4BMY - chains A and B; structure by X-ray diffraction, 1.65 A resolution.

[Chain A (and B)]
Protein: Mta/sah nucleosidase
Organism: Helicobacter pylori
Notes: EC 3.2.2.9; chain B of this document is another copy of the same molecule, construct and numbering; everything in this record applies to it too
UniProt: O24915 (MTNN_HELPY); residues 1-231 here = UniProt positions 1-231
Amino-acid sequence (251 residues; numbered -19 to 231; the number before each row is that of its first residue; numbers below 1 keep their minus sign (Met-19 is residue -19)):
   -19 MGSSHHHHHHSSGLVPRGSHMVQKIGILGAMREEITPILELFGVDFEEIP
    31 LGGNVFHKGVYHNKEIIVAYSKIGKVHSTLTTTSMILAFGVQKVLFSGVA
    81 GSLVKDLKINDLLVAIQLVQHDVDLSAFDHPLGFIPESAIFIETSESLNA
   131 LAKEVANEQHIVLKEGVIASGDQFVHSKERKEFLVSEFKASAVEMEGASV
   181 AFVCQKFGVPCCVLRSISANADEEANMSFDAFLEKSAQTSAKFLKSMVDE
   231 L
Disordered / not traced: -19 to 1, 205-209 (chain B: -19 to 1, 200-209)
Differences from the reference sequence: expression tag (-19 to 0); engineered mutation Ala199 (Asp in O24915)
From the paper describing this entry:
  - mutagenesis - E14A, D199A: abolished catalytic activity
  - catalytic residues: Glu14
  - catalytic residues: Arg195 (proposed by the authors, not directly observed)

[Chain A / chain B interface]
Residue-residue contacts (67; chain A residue first):
  Arg12(A) - Glu117(B)  salt bridge
  Leu31(A) - Phe187(B)  hydrophobic
  Gly32(A) - Lys186(B)
  Gly32(A) - Phe187(B)
  Gly33(A) - Lys186(B)
  Tyr50(A) - Glu117(B)
  Lys52(A) - Glu117(B)  salt bridge
  Ile53(A) - Ile115(B)
  Ile53(A) - Pro116(B)  hydrophobic
  Lys55(A) - Val56(B)
  Lys55(A) - Asp152(B)  salt bridge
  Val56(A) - Lys55(B)
  Val56(A) - Thr59(B)
  Val56(A) - Gln100(B)
  Val56(A) - Ser179(B)
  Val56(A) - Phe182(B)  hydrophobic
  His57(A) - Ile115(B)
  His57(A) - Pro116(B)
  His57(A) - Phe182(B)
  Thr59(A) - Val56(B)
  Thr59(A) - Thr59(B)
  Thr59(A) - Leu60(B)
  Leu60(A) - Thr59(B)
  Leu60(A) - Thr63(B)
  Leu60(A) - Lys186(B)
  Leu60(A) - Phe187(B)  hydrophobic
  Thr63(A) - Thr63(B)
  Ser64(A) - Leu67(B)
  Ser64(A) - Phe187(B)
  Leu67(A) - Ser64(B)
  Gln100(A) - Val56(B)
  Gln100(A) - Asp152(B)
  Asp102(A) - Asp152(B)
  Asp102(A) - Gln153(B)  hydrogen bond (backbone-side chain)
  Val103(A) - Asp152(B)
  Asp104(A) - Asp152(B)  hydrogen bond (backbone-backbone)
  Asp104(A) - Gln153(B)
  Asp104(A) - Phe154(B)  hydrogen bond (backbone-backbone)
  Leu105(A) - Phe154(B)  hydrophobic
  Leu105(A) - Met175(B)  hydrophobic
  Ala107(A) - Phe154(B)  hydrophobic
  Ala107(A) - His156(B)
  Phe108(A) - Phe154(B)  hydrophobic
  Ile115(A) - Ile53(B)
  Ile115(A) - His57(B)
  Glu117(A) - Tyr50(B)  hydrogen bond
  Glu117(A) - Lys52(B)
  Ser118(A) - His57(B)
  Asp152(A) - Lys55(B)  salt bridge
  Asp152(A) - Gln100(B)
  Asp152(A) - Asp102(B)
  Asp152(A) - Val103(B)
  Asp152(A) - Asp104(B)  hydrogen bond (backbone-backbone)
  Gln153(A) - Asp102(B)  hydrogen bond (side chain-backbone)
  Gln153(A) - Asp104(B)
  Phe154(A) - Asp104(B)  hydrogen bond (backbone-backbone)
  Phe154(A) - Ala107(B)  hydrophobic
  Phe154(A) - Phe108(B)  hydrophobic
  Met175(A) - Leu105(B)  hydrophobic
  Ser179(A) - Val56(B)
  Phe182(A) - Val56(B)  hydrophobic
  Phe182(A) - His57(B)
  Lys186(A) - Gly32(B)
  Lys186(A) - Gly33(B)
  Phe187(A) - Leu31(B)  hydrophobic
  Phe187(A) - Gly32(B)
  Phe187(A) - Ser64(B)
Also at the interface, not in a pair above, chain A (35 interface residues in all): Pro116, Val183
Also at the interface, not in a pair above, chain B (36 interface residues in all): Ala68, Ser118, Val183

[Overview]
35 residues of chain A face 36 of chain B across their interface; the contacts include 7 hydrogen bonds and 4
salt bridges. Polar contacts include Arg12(A)-Glu117(B), Lys52(A)-Glu117(B) and Lys55(A)-Asp152(B). The paper
reports catalytic residues Glu14(A) and Arg195(A); E14A and D199A of chain A abolish catalytic activity.
Chain A and chain B are both Mta/sah nucleosidase (Helicobacter pylori); the structure, Structure of
futalosine hydrolase mutant of Helicobacter pylori strain 26695, was determined by X-ray diffraction together
with 4BMX, 4BMZ and 4BN0 from the same study.
